8ZK2 - chains L and H of the 36 polymer chains in the assembly; structure by electron microscopy, 2.65 A resolution.

# Chain L
Molecule: Reaction center protein L chain
Organism: Roseospirillum parvum
UniProtKB: Q6XBJ7 (Q6XBJ7_9PROT); residue numbers follow UniProt; this construct covers 1-275
Sequence (275 residues; row label = number of the first residue in the row):
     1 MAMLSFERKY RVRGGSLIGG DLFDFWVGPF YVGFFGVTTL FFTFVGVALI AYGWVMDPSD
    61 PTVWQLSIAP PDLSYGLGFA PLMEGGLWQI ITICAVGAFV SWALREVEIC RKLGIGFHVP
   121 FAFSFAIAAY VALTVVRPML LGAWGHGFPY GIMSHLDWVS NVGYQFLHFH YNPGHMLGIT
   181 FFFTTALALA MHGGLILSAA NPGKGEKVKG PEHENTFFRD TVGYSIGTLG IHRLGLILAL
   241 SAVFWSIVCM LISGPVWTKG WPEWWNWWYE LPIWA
Not modelled in the structure: 1, 275
Ion coordination: Fe ion: His192, His232 (shared with 3 residues of chain M)
Small-molecule neighbours:
  - Octadecane (8K6), molecule 1: Met3, Pro29, Phe30
  - Octadecane (8K6), molecule 2: Met3, Val27, Gly28
  - Octadecane (8K6), molecule 3: Phe34, Val37, Thr38, Phe41, Phe42, Gly97, Val100, Ser101
  - Octadecane (8K6), molecule 4: Phe42, Gln89, Ile93, Val96, Gly97, Val135, Trp144
  - Octadecane (8K6), molecule 5: Phe44, Val47, Ala51, Trp54, Val55
  - Octadecane (8K6), molecule 6: Tyr75, Leu77, Gly78
  - Octadecane (8K6), molecule 7: Val100, Ala103, Leu104, Val107, Phe117, His118, Pro120, Phe121, Ser124, Ile127, Ala128, Val131
  - Octadecane (8K6), molecule 8: Val136, Met139, Leu140, Leu141, Gly142
  - Octadecane (8K6), molecule 9: Leu140, Val248, Leu251, Ile252, Pro255, Val256
  - bacteriochlorophyll a (BCL), molecule 1: Val47, Ile50, Phe99, Tyr130, Leu133, Phe148, Ile152, Met153, His155, Leu156, Trp158, Val159
  - bacteriochlorophyll a (BCL), molecule 2: Phe99, Phe123, Ala126, Ile127, Ala129, Tyr130, Leu133, Trp158, Val159, Ser160, Val162, Gly163, Tyr164, Phe169, His170, His175, Gly178, Ile179, Phe182, Phe183, Val243, Ser246, Ile247, Cys249, Met250
  - bacteriochlorophyll a (BCL), molecule 3: Val159, Tyr164, His170, Phe183
  - bacteriochlorophyll a (BCL), molecule 4: His170, His175, Met176, Ile179, Thr180, Phe183, Thr184, Leu187
  - bacteriopheophytin a (BPH), molecule 1: Thr39, Phe42, Thr43, Gly46, Ile50, Ile91, Cys94, Ala95, Ala98, Phe99, Trp102, Glu106, Val119, Ala122, Phe123, Phe125, Ala126, Tyr130, Phe148, Pro149, Tyr150, Gly151, Ile152, His155, Phe182, Ala239, Leu240, Val243
  - bacteriopheophytin a (BPH), molecule 2: Phe183, Ala186, Leu187, Ala190, Met191, Thr221, Val222
  - menaquinone 8 (MQ8): Val27, Phe30, Tyr31, Val32, Gly36, Val37, Thr39, Leu40, Trp102, Arg105

# Chain H
Molecule: Photosynthetic reaction center H subunit
Organism: Roseospirillum parvum
UniProtKB: A0A1G7WCA0 (A0A1G7WCA0_9PROT); numbering as in UniProt (aligned over 1-254)
Sequence (254 residues; numbered 1 to 254; the number before each row is that of its first residue):
     1 MIGDFSSYMD VAQIVLYAFW IFLFGVIFYL RREDRREGYP LERDTDGKIM SIGPWNLPAP
    61 KIFYKPQGGT YSAPNAARDT RAIKATRVGN FPGAPLDPTG DPLVDGVGPA AYAERADTPD
   121 KTLEGRTRIV PLRTDADLWL APEDPDPRGM AVVAGCRTTV GAVSDVWVDR AENIIRYLEV
   181 SLGGAEGGAK AGKTVLVPMP MAVFNDLTRT VTVKSMDAKS FANVPTPKSA EQITLREEDR
   241 IQAYYAGGTL YANK
Not modelled in the structure: 184-192
Ion coordination: Mg2+ near Asp4 (its only coordinating residue here)
Small-molecule neighbours:
  - Octadecane (8K6), molecule 1: Ile21, Phe22, Gly25, Val26, Tyr29
  - Octadecane (8K6), molecule 2: Phe24, Gly25, Phe28, Tyr29, Arg32
  - Octadecane (8K6), molecule 3: Phe28, Arg32, Pro54, Trp55, Leu57, Pro58, Ala59
  - Octadecane (8K6), molecule 4: Arg43, Met50, Phe91, Pro92

# How chain L and chain H interact
Residue-residue contacts (71):
  Ala2(L) - Glu42(H)
  Ala2(L) - Arg43(H)
  Ala2(L) - Asp44(H)  hydrogen bond (backbone-side chain)
  Met3(L) - Leu41(H)
  Met3(L) - Glu42(H)  hydrogen bond (backbone-backbone)
  Met3(L) - Met50(H)  hydrophobic
  Leu4(L) - Gly38(H)
  Leu4(L) - Tyr39(H)  hydrophobic
  Leu4(L) - Leu41(H)  hydrophobic
  Leu4(L) - Glu42(H)
  Ser5(L) - Gly38(H)  hydrogen bond (backbone-backbone)
  Ser5(L) - Glu42(H)
  Ser5(L) - Arg78(H)
  Ser5(L) - Asp79(H)  hydrogen bond (backbone-backbone)
  Phe6(L) - Gly38(H)
  Arg8(L) - Glu42(H)  salt bridge
  Arg8(L) - Arg43(H)  hydrogen bond (side chain-backbone)
  Arg8(L) - Asp44(H)  salt bridge
  Arg8(L) - Gly47(H)
  Arg8(L) - Ile83(H)
  Arg8(L) - Leu96(H)
  Lys9(L) - Asp79(H)  salt bridge
  Lys9(L) - Ile83(H)
  Lys9(L) - Val107(H)
  Lys9(L) - Gly108(H)  hydrogen bond (backbone-backbone)
  Lys9(L) - Ala111(H)
  Lys9(L) - Tyr112(H)
  Tyr10(L) - Gly108(H)
  Tyr10(L) - Ala111(H)  hydrophobic
  Arg11(L) - Asp44(H)  salt bridge
  Arg11(L) - Gly93(H)
  Arg11(L) - Pro95(H)
  Arg11(L) - Leu96(H)  hydrogen bond (backbone-backbone)
  Val12(L) - Pro95(H)
  Val12(L) - Leu96(H)
  Val12(L) - Val107(H)  hydrophobic
  Val12(L) - Gly108(H)
  Val12(L) - Pro109(H)
  Val12(L) - Tyr251(H)
  Arg13(L) - Pro95(H)
  Arg13(L) - Leu96(H)  hydrogen bond (backbone-backbone)
  Arg13(L) - Asp97(H)  salt bridge
  Arg13(L) - Leu250(H)
  Gly15(L) - Leu250(H)
  Asp24(L) - Pro95(H)
  Phe25(L) - Gly93(H)
  Trp26(L) - Pro92(H)
  Trp26(L) - Gly93(H)  hydrogen bond (backbone-backbone)
  Trp26(L) - Pro95(H)  hydrophobic
  Arg111(L) - Leu250(H)
  Lys112(L) - Pro109(H)
  Leu113(L) - Pro109(H)
  Gly114(L) - Pro109(H)
  Gly114(L) - Ala246(H)
  Gly114(L) - Thr249(H)
  Ala200(L) - Phe63(H)
  Asn201(L) - Lys61(H)  hydrogen bond
  Lys207(L) - Tyr64(H)
  Lys207(L) - Lys65(H)
  Lys207(L) - Pro66(H)  hydrogen bond (side chain-backbone)
  Val208(L) - Tyr64(H)  hydrogen bond (backbone-backbone)
  Val208(L) - Pro66(H)
  Pro211(L) - Arg128(H)
  Pro211(L) - Ala171(H)  hydrophobic
  Pro211(L) - Glu172(H)
  Glu212(L) - Thr122(H)
  Glu212(L) - Leu123(H)
  Glu212(L) - Ala171(H)
  His213(L) - Leu123(H)
  Asn215(L) - Glu172(H)  hydrogen bond
  Thr228(L) - Glu172(H)  hydrogen bond
Other interface residues (no listed pair), chain L (32 interface residues in all): Gly14, Glu206, Gly227, Leu229
Other interface residues (no listed pair), chain H (40 interface residues in all): Glu37, Gly68, Ala77, Arg81, Ile174

# Summary
Chain L and chain H form an interface of 32 and 40 residues respectively; the contacts include 14 hydrogen
bonds and 5 salt bridges. Polar contacts include Arg8(L)-Glu42(H), Arg8(L)-Asp44(H) and Lys9(L)-Asp79(H). One
Octadecane molecule is bound between chain L and chain H.
Chain L is Reaction center protein L chain and chain H is Photosynthetic reaction center H subunit, both from
Roseospirillum parvum; the structure, Cryo-EM structure of photosynthetic LH1-RC core complex of
Roseospirillum parvum, was determined by electron microscopy together with 8ZJW from the same study.
